Entry 5EG6 (X-ray diffraction, 2.09 A resolution); this record covers chains B and C of the 4 polymer chains in the assembly.

Chain B:
Molecule: 15-nt DNA strand
Sequence (15 nucleotides; numbered 1 to 15; the number before each row is that of its first residue):
     1 AATCTTTCCC ACAGT

Chain C:
Protein: Recombining binding protein suppressor of hairless
Organism: Mus musculus
Reference sequence: P31266 (SUH_MOUSE); residues 53-474 here = UniProt positions 53-474
Sequence (422 residues; each row starts with the number of its first residue):
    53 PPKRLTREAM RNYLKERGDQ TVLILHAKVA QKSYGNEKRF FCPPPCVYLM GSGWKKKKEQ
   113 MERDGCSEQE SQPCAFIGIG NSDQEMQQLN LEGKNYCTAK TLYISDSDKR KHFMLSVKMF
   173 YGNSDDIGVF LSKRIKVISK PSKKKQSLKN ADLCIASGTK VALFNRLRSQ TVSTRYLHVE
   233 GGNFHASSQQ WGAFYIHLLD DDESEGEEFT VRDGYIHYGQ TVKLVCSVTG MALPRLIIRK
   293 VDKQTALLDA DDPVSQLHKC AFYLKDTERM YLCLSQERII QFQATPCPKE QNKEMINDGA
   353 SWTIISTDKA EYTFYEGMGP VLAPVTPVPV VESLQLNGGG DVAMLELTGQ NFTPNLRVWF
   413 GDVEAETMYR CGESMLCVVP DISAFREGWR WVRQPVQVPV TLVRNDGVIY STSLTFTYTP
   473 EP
Unresolved in the structure: 135-136, 195-196, 220-222, 390, 474
Small-molecule neighbours:
  - 1,4-butanediol (BU1), molecule 1: Pro54, Lys55, Arg56, Thr58, Met370
  - 1,4-butanediol (BU1), molecule 2: Gly70, Gln72, Gly105, Lys108, Lys109, Gln112, Phe366, Tyr367, Glu368
  - 1,4-butanediol (BU1), molecule 3: Leu75, Leu77, Tyr100, Met102, Trp243, Val280
  - 1,4-butanediol (BU1), molecule 4: Lys80, Val81, Ala203, Asp204, Cys206, Thr211, Gln308, Ser358
  - 1,4-butanediol (BU1), molecule 5: Leu101, Trp106, Gln124, Pro125, Leu143, Lys146, Asn147
  - 1,4-butanediol (BU1), molecule 6: Ile131, Gln139, Thr153, Leu154, Tyr155, Ile156, Ser157
  - 1,4-butanediol (BU1), molecule 7: Glu363, Tyr364, Thr365, Val380, Pro381, Tyr462, Ser463

Interface between chain B and chain C:
Contacting residue pairs - 12 pairs, chain B then chain C:
  DT5(B) with Ser194(C), phosphate contact; Gln198(C), phosphate contact
  DT6(B) with Tyr86(C), sugar contact; Ser191(C), hydrogen bond to the phosphate; Lys192(C), base contact
  DT7(B) with Lys84(C), salt bridge to the phosphate; Tyr86(C), hydrogen bond to the phosphate; Ser191(C), base contact; Lys192(C), base contact
  DC8(B) with Tyr86(C), phosphate contact
  DC9(B) with Arg91(C), base contact
  DC10(B) with Glu89(C), base contact
Also at the interface, not in a pair above, chain C (9 interface residues in all): Asp158

In short:
The interface between chain B and chain C involves 6 residues on one side and 9 on the other, with 2 hydrogen
bonds and 1 salt bridge. Among the polar pairs are DT6(B)-Ser191(C), DT7(B)-Tyr86(C) and DT7(B)-Lys84(C).
Ligands of chain C: 7 copies of 1,4-butanediol.
Chain B is a 15-nt DNA strand and chain C is Recombining binding protein suppressor of hairless (Mus
musculus); the structure, CSL-RITA complex bound to DNA, was determined by X-ray diffraction.
